Entry 7QXE (X-ray diffraction, 1.84 A resolution); this record covers chains HHH and LLL.

Chain HHH:
Molecule: Antibody Fab 4497 heavy chain
Organism: Homo sapiens
Notes: antibody fragment or engineered binder
Amino-acid sequence (236 residues; row label = number of the first residue in the row; a row labelled like 82A-82C holds insertion residues (82A, then the next letters in order)):
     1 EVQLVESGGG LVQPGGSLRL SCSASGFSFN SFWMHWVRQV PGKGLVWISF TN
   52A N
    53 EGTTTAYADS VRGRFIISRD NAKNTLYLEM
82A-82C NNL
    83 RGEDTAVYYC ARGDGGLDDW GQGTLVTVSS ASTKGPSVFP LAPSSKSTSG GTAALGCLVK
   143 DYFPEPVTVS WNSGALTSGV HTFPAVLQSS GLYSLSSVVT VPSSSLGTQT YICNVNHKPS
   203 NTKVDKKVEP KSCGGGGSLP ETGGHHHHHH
Disordered / not traced: 129-130, 214-232
Cystine bridges: Cys22-Cys92, Cys139-Cys195
Ligand contacts: G7C ([(2S,4R)-3-[(2S,3R,4R,5S,6R)-3-acetamido-6-(hydroxymethyl)-4,5-bis(oxidanyl)oxan-2-yl]oxy-2,4-bis(oxidanyl)-5-[oxidanyl-[(2S)-2,3,4,5-tetrakis(oxidanyl)pentoxy]phosphoryl]oxy-pentyl] [(2R,3S)-2,3,4,5-tetrakis(oxidanyl)pentyl] hydrogen phosphate): Ser31, Phe32, Trp33, Asn52A, Gly95, Asp96, Gly97
From the paper describing this entry:
  - binding site for G7C: Ser31, Trp33, Asn52A, Gly95, Asp96

Chain LLL:
Molecule: Antibody 4497 light chain
Organism: Homo sapiens
Notes: antibody fragment or engineered binder
Amino-acid sequence (220 residues; numbered 1 to 220; the number before each row is that of its first residue):
     1 DIQLTQSPDS LAVSLGERAT INCKSSQSIF RTSRNKNLLN WYQQRPGQPP RLLIHWASTR
    61 KSGVPDRFSG SGFGTDFTLT ITSLQAEDVA IYYCQQYFSP PYTFGQGTKL EIKRTVAAPS
   121 VFIFPPSDEQ LKSGTASVVC LLNNFYPREA KVQWKVDNAL QSGNSQESVT EQDSKDSTYS
   181 LSSTLTLSKA DYEKHKVYAC EVTHQGLSSP VTKSFNRGEC
Disordered / not traced: 220
Cystine bridges: Cys23-Cys94, Cys140-Cys200
Ligand contacts: G7C ([(2S,4R)-3-[(2S,3R,4R,5S,6R)-3-acetamido-6-(hydroxymethyl)-4,5-bis(oxidanyl)oxan-2-yl]oxy-2,4-bis(oxidanyl)-5-[oxidanyl-[(2S)-2,3,4,5-tetrakis(oxidanyl)pentoxy]phosphoryl]oxy-pentyl] [(2R,3S)-2,3,4,5-tetrakis(oxidanyl)pentyl] hydrogen phosphate): Arg31, Ser33, Arg34, Leu38, Tyr97
From the paper describing this entry:
  - binding site for G7C: Arg31, Ser33, Arg34, Tyr97

Interface between chain HHH and chain LLL:
Pairs across the interface (73):
  Trp33(HHH) - Tyr97(LLL)
  Trp33(HHH) - Tyr102(LLL)
  His35(HHH) - Tyr97(LLL)  hydrogen bond
  His35(HHH) - Tyr102(LLL)
  Val37(HHH) - Phe104(LLL)  hydrophobic
  Gln39(HHH) - Gln44(LLL)  hydrogen bond
  Gln39(HHH) - Tyr93(LLL)
  Lys43(HHH) - Tyr93(LLL)
  Gly44(HHH) - Tyr93(LLL)
  Leu45(HHH) - Pro50(LLL)  hydrophobic
  Leu45(HHH) - Tyr93(LLL)  hydrophobic
  Leu45(HHH) - Phe104(LLL)
  Trp47(HHH) - Gln95(LLL)
  Trp47(HHH) - Pro101(LLL)  hydrophobic
  Trp47(HHH) - Tyr102(LLL)
  Trp47(HHH) - Phe104(LLL)
  Phe50(HHH) - Tyr102(LLL)  hydrophobic
  Ala58(HHH) - Pro100(LLL)  hydrophobic
  Asp61(HHH) - Asp1(LLL)
  Tyr91(HHH) - Gln44(LLL)  hydrogen bond
  Gly95(HHH) - Tyr97(LLL)
  Gly97(HHH) - Asn40(LLL)
  Gly97(HHH) - His55(LLL)
  Gly97(HHH) - Tyr97(LLL)
  Gly98(HHH) - Asn40(LLL)
  Gly98(HHH) - Leu52(LLL)
  Gly98(HHH) - His55(LLL)
  Gly98(HHH) - Tyr97(LLL)
  Leu99(HHH) - Tyr42(LLL)  hydrogen bond (backbone-side chain)
  Leu99(HHH) - Leu52(LLL)
  Leu99(HHH) - Gln95(LLL)
  Asp100(HHH) - Lys61(LLL)  salt bridge
  Trp102(HHH) - Tyr42(LLL)
  Trp102(HHH) - Pro49(LLL)  hydrophobic
  Trp102(HHH) - Pro50(LLL)
  Trp102(HHH) - Phe104(LLL)  hydrophobic
  Gly103(HHH) - Pro49(LLL)
  Gln104(HHH) - Pro49(LLL)
  Val120(HHH) - Glu129(LLL)
  Phe121(HHH) - Ser127(LLL)
  Phe121(HHH) - Glu129(LLL)
  Phe121(HHH) - Gln130(LLL)
  Pro122(HHH) - Ser127(LLL)
  Leu123(HHH) - Phe124(LLL)
  Leu123(HHH) - Val139(LLL)  hydrophobic
  Ala124(HHH) - Phe124(LLL)
  Ser131(HHH) - Ser120(LLL)
  Ser131(HHH) - Phe122(LLL)
  Ala136(HHH) - Phe122(LLL)  hydrophobic
  Ala136(HHH) - Phe124(LLL)
  Ala136(HHH) - Leu141(LLL)  hydrophobic
  Leu140(HHH) - Ser137(LLL)
  Lys142(HHH) - Gln130(LLL)
  Lys142(HHH) - Ser137(LLL)
  His163(HHH) - Asn143(LLL)
  His163(HHH) - Asn144(LLL)  hydrogen bond
  His163(HHH) - Ser180(LLL)  hydrogen bond
  Phe165(HHH) - Leu141(LLL)  hydrophobic
  Phe165(HHH) - Ser168(LLL)
  Phe165(HHH) - Thr170(LLL)
  Phe165(HHH) - Ser180(LLL)
  Phe165(HHH) - Leu181(LLL)
  Phe165(HHH) - Ser182(LLL)
  Pro166(HHH) - Ser168(LLL)  hydrogen bond (backbone-side chain)
  Pro166(HHH) - Val169(LLL)
  Val168(HHH) - Gln166(LLL)
  Val168(HHH) - Glu167(LLL)
  Val168(HHH) - Ser168(LLL)
  Leu169(HHH) - Gln166(LLL)  hydrogen bond (backbone-side chain)
  Gln170(HHH) - Gln166(LLL)
  Val180(HHH) - Leu141(LLL)  hydrophobic
  Thr182(HHH) - Asn143(LLL)
  Lys208(HHH) - Glu129(LLL)  salt bridge
Other interface residues (no listed pair), chain HHH (47 interface residues in all): Val46, Tyr59, Ala60, Asp96, Thr134, Ala135, Leu137, Ser178, Lys213
Other interface residues (no listed pair), chain LLL (40 interface residues in all): Gln48, Trp56, Asp128, Thr135, Thr186

In short:
47 residues of chain HHH face 40 of chain LLL across their interface; the contacts include 8 hydrogen bonds
and 2 salt bridges. Polar pairs include Asp100(HHH)-Lys61(LLL), Lys208(HHH)-Glu129(LLL) and
His35(HHH)-Tyr97(LLL). Compound G7C is bound between chain HHH and chain LLL. From the paper: a binding site
for G7C at Ser31(HHH), Trp33(HHH) and Arg31(LLL) among others.
Chain HHH is Antibody Fab 4497 heavy chain and chain LLL is Antibody 4497 light chain, both from Homo sapiens;
the structure, Recognition of Staphylococcus aureus wall teichoic acid analogue TB87 (compound 3) by Fab4497,
was determined by X-ray diffraction, deposited together with 7QXC and 7QXD.
